Entry 8TP9 (electron microscopy, 3.10 A resolution); this record covers chains A and C of the 9 polymer chains in the assembly.

# Chain A (and C)
Molecule: Hemagglutinin
Organism: Influenza A virus (A/Singapore/1/1957(H2N2))
Notes: engineered mutation(s): Y98F; chain C of this document is another copy of the same molecule, construct and numbering; everything in this record applies to it too
UniProtKB: A3KF33 (A3KF33_I57A5); the construct lacks a stretch of the UniProt sequence, so the offset changes along the chain: -4 to 54 = UniProt 1-59; 55-82 = UniProt 61-88; 83-92 = UniProt 90-99; 93-125 = UniProt 101-133; 2 more segments
Sequence (506 residues; each row starts with the number of its first residue; a row labelled like 125A-125B holds insertion residues (125A, then the next letters in order); numbers below 1 keep their minus sign (Met-4 is residue -4)):
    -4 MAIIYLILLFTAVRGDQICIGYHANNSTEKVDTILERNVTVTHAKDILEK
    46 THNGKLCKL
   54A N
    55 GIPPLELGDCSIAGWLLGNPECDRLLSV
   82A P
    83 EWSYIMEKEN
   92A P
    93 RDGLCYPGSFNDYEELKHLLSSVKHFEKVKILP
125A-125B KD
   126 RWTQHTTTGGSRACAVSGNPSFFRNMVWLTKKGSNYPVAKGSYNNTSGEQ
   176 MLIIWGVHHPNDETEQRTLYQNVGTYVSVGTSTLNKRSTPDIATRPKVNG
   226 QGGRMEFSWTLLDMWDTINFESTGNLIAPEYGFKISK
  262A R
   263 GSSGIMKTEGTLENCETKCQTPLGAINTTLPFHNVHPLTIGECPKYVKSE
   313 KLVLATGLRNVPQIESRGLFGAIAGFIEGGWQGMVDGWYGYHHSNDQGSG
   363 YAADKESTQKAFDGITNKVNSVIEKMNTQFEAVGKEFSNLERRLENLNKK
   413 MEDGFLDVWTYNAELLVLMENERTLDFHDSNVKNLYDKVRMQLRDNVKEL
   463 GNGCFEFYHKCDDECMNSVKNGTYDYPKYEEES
Unresolved in the structure: -4 to 10, 325-334
Disulfides: Cys14-Cys466, Cys52-Cys277, Cys64-Cys76, Cys97-Cys139, Cys281-Cys305, Cys473-Cys477
Covalently attached groups: N-acetylglucosamine (NAG) linked to Asn33, Asn169, Asn289, Asn483

# How chain A and chain C interact
Contacting residue pairs - 66 pairs, chain A then chain C:
  Glu106(A) with Arg405(C)
  Glu107(A) with Asn401(C); Leu402(C); Glu403(C); Arg404(C), salt bridge; Arg405(C), salt bridge
  His110(A) with Arg404(C); Arg405(C); Asn408(C)
  Ser203(A) with Ala218(C); Arg220(C), hydrogen bond
  Val204(A) with Arg220(C)
  Gly205(A) with Arg220(C)
  Thr206(A) with Pro221(C); Arg229(C), hydrogen bond (backbone-side chain)
  Ser207(A) with Pro221(C); Arg229(C)
  Leu209(A) with Arg220(C)
  Asn210(A) with Asp216(C); Arg220(C), hydrogen bond
  Lys211(A) with Asp216(C); Arg220(C)
  Arg212(A) with Asp216(C), salt bridge; Ile217(C), hydrogen bond (side chain-backbone)
  Trp234(A) with Arg404(C)
  Leu236(A) with Arg404(C)
  Thr242(A) with Pro221(C)
  Asn244(A) with Pro221(C)
  Gly376(A) with Leu30(C)
  Asn379(A) with Ile29(C); Leu30(C), hydrogen bond (side chain-backbone)
  Lys380(A) with Ile29(C)
  Ser383(A) with Ile29(C), hydrogen bond (side chain-backbone); Arg32(C)
  Glu386(A) with Arg32(C), salt bridge
  Lys387(A) with Glu426(C), salt bridge
  Met388(A) with Tyr423(C), hydrophobic
  Glu393(A) with Lys412(C), salt bridge
  Lys397(A) with Arg405(C); Asn408(C), hydrogen bond
  Glu398(A) with Arg405(C)
  Phe399(A) with Arg405(C)
  Glu403(A) with Arg405(C), salt bridge
  Leu406(A) with Leu406(C), hydrophobic; Leu409(C), hydrophobic
  Leu409(A) with Leu409(C), hydrophobic
  Asn410(A) with Leu409(C)
  Met413(A) with Leu409(C), hydrophobic; Lys412(C); Met413(C), hydrophobic
  Phe417(A) with Met413(C); Gly416(C); Phe417(C)
  Trp421(A) with Asp419(C); Val420(C), hydrophobic; Tyr423(C), hydrophobic
  Asn424(A) with Tyr423(C)
  Leu428(A) with Tyr423(C)
  Met431(A) with Met431(C), hydrophobic
  Arg435(A) with Glu434(C), salt bridge; Arg435(C); Asp438(C), salt bridge
  Phe439(A) with Leu30(C), hydrophobic
  Met453(A) with Ile339(C), hydrophobic; Gly463(C)
  Arg456(A) with Leu462(C), hydrogen bond (side chain-backbone)
Also at the interface, not in a pair above, chain A (46 interface residues in all): Leu111, Asp241, Asp375, Val420, Glu432
Also at the interface, not in a pair above, chain C (41 interface residues in all): Thr28, Glu31, His184, Thr219, Val223, Asn424, Leu427, Leu430, Glu461

# Summary
46 residues of chain A face 41 of chain C across their interface; the contacts include 8 hydrogen bonds and 9
salt bridges. Polar contacts include Glu107(A)-Arg404(C), Glu107(A)-Arg405(C) and Arg212(A)-Asp216(C).
Covalently linked N-acetylglucosamine: at Asn33(A), Asn169(A), Asn289(A) and Asn483(A).
Chain A and chain C are both Hemagglutinin (Influenza A virus (A/Singapore/1/1957(H2N2))); the structure, H2
hemagglutinin (A/Singapore/1/1957) in complex with medial-junction-targeting Fab 2-2-1G06, was determined by
electron microscopy together with 8TP6, 8TP7 and 8TPA from the same study.
